PDB entry 7QPE | X-ray diffraction, 2.18 A resolution | chains A and B

# Chain A (and B)
Name: Serine hydroxymethyltransferase 6
Source organism: Arabidopsis thaliana
Notes: EC 2.1.2.1; chain B of this document is another copy of the same molecule, construct and numbering; everything in this record applies to it too
Reference sequence: Q9LM59 (GLYC6_ARATH); numbering as in UniProt (aligned over 127-599)
Sequence (476 residues; each row starts with the number of its first residue):
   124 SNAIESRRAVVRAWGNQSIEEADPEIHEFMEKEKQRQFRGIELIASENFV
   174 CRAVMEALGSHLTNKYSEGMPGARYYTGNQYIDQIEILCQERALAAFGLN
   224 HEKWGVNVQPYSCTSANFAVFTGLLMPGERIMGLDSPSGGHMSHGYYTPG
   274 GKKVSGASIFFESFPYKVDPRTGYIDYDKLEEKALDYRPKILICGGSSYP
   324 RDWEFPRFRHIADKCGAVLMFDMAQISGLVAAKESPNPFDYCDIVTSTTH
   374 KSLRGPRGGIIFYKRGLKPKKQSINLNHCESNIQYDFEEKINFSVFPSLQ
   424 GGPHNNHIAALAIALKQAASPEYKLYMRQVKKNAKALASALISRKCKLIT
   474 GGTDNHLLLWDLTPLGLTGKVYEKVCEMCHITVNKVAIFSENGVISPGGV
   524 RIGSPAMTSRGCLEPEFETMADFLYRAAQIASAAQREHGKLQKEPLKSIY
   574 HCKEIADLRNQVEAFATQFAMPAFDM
Disordered / not traced: 261-275, 393-405, 558-575, 599
Sequence notes: expression tag (124-126)
Curated features (UniProtKB/Swiss-Prot):
  - modified residue: K374 (N6-(pyridoxal phosphate)lysine)

# How chain A and chain B interact
Contacting residue pairs - 16 pairs, chain A then chain B:
  G251(A) - E285(B)
  R253(A) - E285(B)  salt bridge
  R253(A) - S286(B)  hydrogen bond (side chain-backbone)
  E285(A) - G251(B)
  E285(A) - R253(B)  salt bridge
  E285(A) - E285(B)
  S286(A) - R253(B)  hydrogen bond (backbone-side chain)
  F287(A) - F287(B)  hydrophobic
  F287(A) - D309(B)
  P288(A) - D309(B)
  K302(A) - E305(B)  salt bridge
  E305(A) - K302(B)  salt bridge
  K306(A) - D309(B)  salt bridge
  D309(A) - F287(B)
  D309(A) - K306(B)  salt bridge
  Y310(A) - F287(B)  hydrophobic
Also at the interface, not in a pair above, chain B (11 interface residues in all): P288, Y310

# In short
The chain A/chain B interface involves 11 residues from each chain; the contacts include 2 hydrogen bonds and
6 salt bridges. Among the polar pairs are R253(A)-E285(B), K302(A)-E305(B) and K306(A)-D309(B).
Chain A and chain B are both Serine hydroxymethyltransferase 6 (Arabidopsis thaliana); the structure, Crystal
structure of serine hydroxymethyltransferase, isoform 6 from Arabidopsis thaliana (SHM6), was determined by
X-ray diffraction, deposited together with 7PZZ, 7Q00 and 7QX8.
